PDB entry 8G85 | electron microscopy, 3.99 A resolution | chains D and E of the 12 polymer chains in the assembly

== Chain D ==
Name: Envelope glycoprotein gp120
Organism: Human immunodeficiency virus 1
UniProtKB: Q2N0S6 (Q2N0S6_9HIV1); the construct lacks a stretch of the UniProt sequence and is renumbered around it, so the offset changes along the chain: 31-141 = UniProt 30-140; 150-184 = UniProt 141-175; 190-309 = UniProt 189-308; 312-321 = UniProt 309-318; 2 more segments
Sequence (481 residues; numbered 31 to 513 plus 14 insertion-coded residues; 16 numbers in that range are skipped by the numbering (no residue carries them; nothing is unmodelled there); the number before each row is that of its first residue; a row labelled like 184A-184M holds insertion residues (184A, then the next letters in order)):
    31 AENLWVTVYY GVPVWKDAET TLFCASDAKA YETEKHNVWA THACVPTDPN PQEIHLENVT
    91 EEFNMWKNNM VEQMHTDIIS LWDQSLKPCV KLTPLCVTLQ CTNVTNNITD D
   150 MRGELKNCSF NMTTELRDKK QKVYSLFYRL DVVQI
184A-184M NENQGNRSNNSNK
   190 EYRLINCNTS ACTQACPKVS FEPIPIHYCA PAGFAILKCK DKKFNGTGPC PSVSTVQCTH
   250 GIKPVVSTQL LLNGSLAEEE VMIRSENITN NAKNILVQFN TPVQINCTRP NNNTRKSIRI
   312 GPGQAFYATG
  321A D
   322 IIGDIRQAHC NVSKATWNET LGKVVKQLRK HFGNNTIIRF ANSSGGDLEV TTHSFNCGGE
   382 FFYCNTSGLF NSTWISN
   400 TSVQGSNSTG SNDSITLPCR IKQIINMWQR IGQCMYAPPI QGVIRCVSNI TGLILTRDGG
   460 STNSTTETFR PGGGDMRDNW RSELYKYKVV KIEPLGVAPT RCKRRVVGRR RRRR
Unresolved in the structure: 31, 59-65, 184A-184M, 400-410, 506-513
Disulfide bonds: Cys-54/Cys-74, Cys-119/Cys-205, Cys-126/Cys-196, Cys-131/Cys-157, Cys-201/Cys-433, Cys-218/Cys-247, Cys-228/Cys-239, Cys-296/Cys-331, Cys-378/Cys-445, Cys-385/Cys-418
Covalent attachments: N-acetylglucosamine (NAG) linked to Asn-88, Asn-133, Asn-156, Asn-160, Asn-197, Asn-234, Asn-262, Asn-276, Asn-295, Asn-301, Asn-332, Asn-339, Asn-355, Asn-363, Asn-386, Asn-392, Asn-448
Construct notes: conflict Cys-201 (Ile200 in Q2N0S6), Asn-332 (Thr330 in Q2N0S6), Cys-433 (Ala430 in Q2N0S6), Cys-501 (Ala498 in Q2N0S6), Arg-509 (Glu506 in Q2N0S6), Arg-510 (Lys507 in Q2N0S6), Arg-512 (Ala509 in Q2N0S6), Arg-513 (Val510 in Q2N0S6)

== Chain E ==
Name: Envelope glycoprotein gp41
Organism: Human immunodeficiency virus 1
UniProtKB: Q2N0S6 (Q2N0S6_9HIV1); residues 512-664 here correspond to UniProt positions 509-661 (UniProt number = residue number - 3)
Sequence (153 residues; numbered 512 to 664; the number before each row is that of its first residue):
   512 AVGIGAVFLG FLGAAGSTMG AASMTLTVQA RNLLSGIVQQ QSNLLRAPEA QQHLLKLTVW
   572 GIKQLQARVL AVERYLRDQQ LLGIWGCSGK LICCTNVPWN SSWSNRNLSE IWDNMTWLQW
   632 DKEISNYTQI IYGLLEESQN QQEKNEQDLL ALD
Unresolved in the structure: 552-567, 663-664
Disulfide bonds: Cys-598/Cys-604
Covalent attachments: N-acetylglucosamine (NAG) linked to Asn-611, Asn-637
Construct notes: conflict Pro-559 (Ile556 in Q2N0S6), Cys-605 (Thr602 in Q2N0S6)

== Interface between chain D and chain E ==
Inter-chain disulfides: Cys-501(D)/Cys-605(E)
Pairs across the interface (92):
  Leu-34(D) / Trp-610(E)
  Trp-35(D) / Asn-607(E)
  Trp-35(D) / Val-608(E)
  Trp-35(D) / Trp-610(E)
  Val-36(D) / Cys-605(E)
  Val-36(D) / Thr-606(E)
  Val-36(D) / Val-608(E)
  Val-36(D) / Trp-610(E)
  Thr-37(D) / Cys-604(E)
  Thr-37(D) / Cys-605(E)
  Val-38(D) / Leu-593(E)  hydrophobic
  Val-38(D) / Trp-596(E)  hydrophobic
  Val-38(D) / Leu-602(E)
  Val-38(D) / Ile-603(E)
  Val-38(D) / Cys-604(E)  hydrogen bond (backbone-backbone)
  Val-38(D) / Leu-646(E)  hydrophobic
  Tyr-39(D) / Ser-534(E)
  Tyr-39(D) / Leu-537(E)  hydrophobic
  Tyr-39(D) / Leu-602(E)
  Tyr-39(D) / Ile-603(E)
  Tyr-39(D) / Trp-623(E)
  Tyr-40(D) / Leu-537(E)
  Tyr-40(D) / Tyr-586(E)
  Tyr-40(D) / Leu-593(E)  hydrophobic
  Tyr-40(D) / Leu-602(E)  hydrogen bond (backbone-backbone)
  Gly-41(D) / Leu-537(E)
  Gly-41(D) / Gln-540(E)
  Val-42(D) / Gln-540(E)
  Val-42(D) / Trp-628(E)  hydrophobic
  Pro-43(D) / Leu-523(E)  hydrophobic
  Pro-43(D) / Gln-540(E)
  Pro-43(D) / Trp-628(E)
  Val-44(D) / Asp-632(E)
  Trp-45(D) / Leu-523(E)
  Trp-45(D) / Ala-526(E)  hydrophobic
  Trp-45(D) / Leu-629(E)
  Lys-46(D) / Asp-632(E)  salt bridge
  Phe-53(D) / Gln-575(E)
  Cys-54(D) / Trp-571(E)
  Trp-69(D) / Trp-571(E)
  Ala-70(D) / Trp-571(E)
  Thr-71(D) / Trp-571(E)
  Ala-73(D) / Trp-571(E)  hydrophobic
  Cys-74(D) / Trp-571(E)  hydrophobic
  Val-75(D) / Gln-550(E)
  Val-75(D) / Gln-551(E)
  Ile-84(D) / Gly-521(E)
  Ile-84(D) / Phe-522(E)
  Leu-86(D) / Leu-523(E)
  Leu-86(D) / Gly-524(E)
  Glu-87(D) / Gly-527(E)
  Asn-88(D) / Gly-527(E)
  Val-89(D) / Leu-629(E)  hydrophobic
  Glu-91(D) / Leu-629(E)
  Gln-103(D) / Lys-574(E)
  Asp-107(D) / Trp-571(E)
  Asp-107(D) / Lys-574(E)  salt bridge
  Leu-111(D) / Val-570(E)  hydrophobic
  Leu-111(D) / Trp-571(E)  hydrophobic
  Pro-220(D) / Ala-578(E)  hydrophobic
  Ala-221(D) / Asn-543(E)
  Ala-221(D) / Leu-544(E)
  Ala-221(D) / Leu-545(E)
  Ala-221(D) / Ser-546(E)
  Ala-221(D) / Ala-582(E)
  Gly-222(D) / Asn-543(E)
  Ala-224(D) / Leu-523(E)  hydrophobic
  Thr-244(D) / Phe-522(E)
  Lys-490(D) / Arg-585(E)
  Ile-491(D) / Phe-522(E)  hydrophobic
  Ile-491(D) / Leu-523(E)  hydrophobic
  Ile-491(D) / Arg-585(E)
  Pro-493(D) / Asp-589(E)
  Leu-494(D) / Leu-592(E)  hydrophobic
  Leu-494(D) / Trp-596(E)  hydrophobic
  Leu-494(D) / Tyr-643(E)
  Val-496(D) / Trp-628(E)
  Val-496(D) / Trp-631(E)
  Val-496(D) / Ile-642(E)  hydrophobic
  Ala-497(D) / Trp-623(E)  hydrophobic
  Ala-497(D) / Trp-628(E)  hydrophobic
  Pro-498(D) / Trp-610(E)
  Pro-498(D) / Trp-623(E)  hydrogen bond (backbone-side chain)
  Pro-498(D) / Trp-631(E)
  Cys-501(D) / Cys-605(E)  disulfide
  Lys-502(D) / Asn-607(E)
  Arg-503(D) / Trp-596(E)  hydrogen bond (side chain-backbone)
  Arg-503(D) / Gly-597(E)
  Arg-503(D) / Cys-605(E)  hydrogen bond (side chain-backbone)
  Arg-503(D) / Thr-606(E)
  Arg-503(D) / Asn-607(E)  hydrogen bond (backbone-side chain)
  Arg-503(D) / Gln-653(E)
Other interface residues (no listed pair), chain D (49 interface residues in all): Thr-50, Gln-114, Phe-223, Thr-499
Other interface residues (no listed pair), chain E (56 interface residues in all): Ala-525, Thr-536, Ala-541, Ile-548, Leu-581, Cys-598, Pro-609, Leu-619, Ile-622, Ile-635, Gln-650

== Overview ==
49 residues of chain D and 56 residues of chain E are in contact, with 1 disulfide bond, 6 hydrogen bonds and
2 salt bridges. Polar contacts include Lys-46(D)/Asp-632(E), Asp-107(D)/Lys-574(E) and Pro-498(D)/Trp-623(E).
Here chain D is Envelope glycoprotein gp120 and chain E is Envelope glycoprotein gp41, both from Human
immunodeficiency virus 1. Entry 8G85 (vFP52.02 Fab in complex with BG505 DS-SOSIP Env trimer) was determined
by electron microscopy (same publication as 8FR6, 8G9X, 8G9Y and 8GAS).
